PDB entry 1ID3 | X-ray diffraction, 3.10 A resolution | chains C and E of the 10 polymer chains in the assembly

== Chain C ==
Molecule: Histone H2A.1
Organism: Saccharomyces cerevisiae
UniProtKB: P04911 (H2A1_YEAST); numbering as in UniProt (aligned over 1-131)
Chain sequence (131 residues; each row starts with the number of its first residue):
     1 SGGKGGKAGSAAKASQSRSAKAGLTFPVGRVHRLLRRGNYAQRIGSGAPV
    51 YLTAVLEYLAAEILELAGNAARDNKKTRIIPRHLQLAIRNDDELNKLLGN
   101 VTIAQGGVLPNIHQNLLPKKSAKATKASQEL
Unresolved in the structure: 1-15, 126-131
Ion coordination: Mn2+: Asp91, Glu93
Curated features (UniProtKB/Swiss-Prot):
  - site: Lys120 (Not ubiquitinated)
  - modified residue: Lys120 (N6-malonyllysine)

== Chain E ==
Molecule: Histone H3
Organism: Saccharomyces cerevisiae
UniProtKB: P61830 (H3_YEAST); residues 1-135 here = UniProt positions 1-135
Chain sequence (135 residues; each row starts with the number of its first residue):
     1 ARTKQTARKSTGGKAPRKQLASKAARKSAPSTGGVKKPHRYKPGTVALRE
    51 IRRFQKSTELLIRKLPFQRLVREIAQDFKTDLRFQSSAIGALQESVEAYL
   101 VSLFEDTNLAAIHAKRVTIQKKEIKLARRLRGERS
Unresolved in the structure: 1-37, 135
Differences from the reference sequence: conflict Glu123 (Asp in P61830)
Curated features (UniProtKB/Swiss-Prot):
  - modified residue: Lys37 (N6,N6,N6-trimethyllysine)
  - mutagenesis: Arg53 (R53A/K/Q: Lethal)

== How chain C and chain E interact ==
Pairs across the interface (24; chain C residue first):
  Arg82(C) - Gln55(E)  hydrogen bond (side chain-backbone)
  Arg82(C) - Lys56(E)
  Arg82(C) - Thr58(E)
  Thr102(C) - Ala98(E)
  Ala104(C) - Glu94(E)
  Gln105(C) - Thr58(E)  hydrogen bond (side chain-backbone)
  Gln105(C) - Leu60(E)
  Gln105(C) - Glu94(E)  hydrogen bond
  Gly106(C) - Thr58(E)
  Gly107(C) - Thr58(E)
  Val108(C) - Gln55(E)
  Val108(C) - Val101(E)  hydrophobic
  Pro110(C) - Gln55(E)
  Asn111(C) - Gln55(E)  hydrogen bond (backbone-side chain)
  Ile112(C) - Leu48(E)  hydrophobic
  Ile112(C) - Ile51(E)  hydrophobic
  Ile112(C) - Arg52(E)
  His113(C) - Ile112(E)
  Asn115(C) - Ile112(E)
  Leu116(C) - Leu48(E)
  Leu116(C) - Asn108(E)
  Leu116(C) - Val117(E)  hydrophobic
  Leu117(C) - Arg52(E)
  Pro118(C) - Leu48(E)  hydrophobic
Also at the interface, not in a pair above, chain C (16 interface residues in all): Leu109
Also at the interface, not in a pair above, chain E (16 interface residues in all): Ser57, Glu59, Glu105

== Overview ==
The chain C/chain E interface involves 16 residues from each chain, with 4 hydrogen bonds. Polar pairs include
Arg82(C)-Gln55(E), Gln105(C)-Thr58(E) and Gln105(C)-Glu94(E). Asp91(C) and Glu93(C) coordinate Mn2+. From
UniProt: one mutagenesis site on chain E.
Chain C is Histone H2A.1 and chain E is Histone H3, both from Saccharomyces cerevisiae; the structure, Crystal
structure of the yeast nucleosome core particle reveals fundamental differences in inter-nucleosome
interactions, was determined by X-ray diffraction.
